PDB entry 7R21 | electron microscopy, 3.10 A resolution | chains R and T of the 19 polymer chains in the assembly

Chain R:
Molecule: CrRNA
From: Escherichia coli
Sequence (62 nucleotides; row label = number of the first residue in the row):
     1 AUUGAAAGUUGUAGUAUGCGGUCCUUGCGGCUGAGAGCACUUCAGGAGUU
    51 GCCCGCGCCAGC

Chain T:
Name: Cas7a
From: Pyrococcus furiosus DSM 3638
Reference sequence: Q8U333 (Q8U333_PYRFU); residue numbers follow UniProt; this construct covers 1-336
Amino-acid sequence (336 residues; numbered 1 to 336; the number before each row is that of its first residue):
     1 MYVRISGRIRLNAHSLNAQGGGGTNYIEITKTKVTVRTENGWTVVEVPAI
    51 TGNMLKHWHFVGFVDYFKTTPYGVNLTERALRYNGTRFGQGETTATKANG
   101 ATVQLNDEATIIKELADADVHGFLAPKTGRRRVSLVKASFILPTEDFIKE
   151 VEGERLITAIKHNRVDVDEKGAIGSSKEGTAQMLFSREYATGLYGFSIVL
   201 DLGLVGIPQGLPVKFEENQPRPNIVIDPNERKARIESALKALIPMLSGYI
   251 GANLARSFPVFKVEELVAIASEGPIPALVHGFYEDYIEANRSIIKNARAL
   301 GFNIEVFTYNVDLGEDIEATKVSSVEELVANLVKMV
Not modelled in the structure: 158-189

Chain R / chain T interface:
Residue-residue contacts (19):
  C59(R) / Phe-123(T)  sugar contact
  C59(R) / Leu-124(T)  base contact
  C59(R) / Arg-131(T)  hydrogen bond to the base
  C59(R) / Arg-132(T)  hydrogen bond to the sugar
  A60(R) / Arg-87(T)  sugar contact
  A60(R) / Phe-88(T)  base contact
  A60(R) / His-121(T)  sugar contact
  A60(R) / Gly-122(T)  sugar contact
  A60(R) / Phe-123(T)  sugar contact
  A60(R) / Leu-124(T)  base contact
  A60(R) / Ser-134(T)  phosphate contact
  G61(R) / Asn-53(T)  sugar contact
  G61(R) / Lys-56(T)  salt bridge to the phosphate
  G61(R) / Arg-87(T)  salt bridge to the phosphate
  C62(R) / Asn-53(T)  hydrogen bond to the phosphate
  C62(R) / Met-54(T)  hydrogen bond to the sugar
  C62(R) / His-57(T)  base contact
  C62(R) / Gly-85(T)  phosphate contact
  C62(R) / Thr-86(T)  hydrogen bond to the phosphate
Also at the interface, not in a pair above, chain T (18 interface residues in all): Tyr-83, Val-133, Ala-252

Overview:
The interface between chain R and chain T involves 4 residues on one side and 18 on the other, with 5 hydrogen
bonds and 2 salt bridges. Among the polar pairs are C59(R)/Arg-131(T), C59(R)/Arg-132(T) and C62(R)/Met-54(T).
Chain R is CrRNA (Escherichia coli) and chain T is Cas7a (Pyrococcus furiosus DSM 3638); the structure,
elongated Cascade complex from type I-A CRISPR-Cas system, was determined by electron microscopy.
